9JTU - chains A and C of the 10 polymer chains in the assembly; structure by electron microscopy, 3.43 A resolution.

# Chain A (and C)
Name: V(D)J recombination-activating protein 1
From: Mus musculus
Notes: EC 3.1.-.-, 2.3.2.27; chain C of this document is another copy of the same molecule, construct and numbering; everything in this record applies to it too
UniProtKB: P15919 (RAG1_MOUSE); residue numbers follow UniProt; this construct covers 1-1040
Sequence (1040 residues; row label = number of the first residue in the row):
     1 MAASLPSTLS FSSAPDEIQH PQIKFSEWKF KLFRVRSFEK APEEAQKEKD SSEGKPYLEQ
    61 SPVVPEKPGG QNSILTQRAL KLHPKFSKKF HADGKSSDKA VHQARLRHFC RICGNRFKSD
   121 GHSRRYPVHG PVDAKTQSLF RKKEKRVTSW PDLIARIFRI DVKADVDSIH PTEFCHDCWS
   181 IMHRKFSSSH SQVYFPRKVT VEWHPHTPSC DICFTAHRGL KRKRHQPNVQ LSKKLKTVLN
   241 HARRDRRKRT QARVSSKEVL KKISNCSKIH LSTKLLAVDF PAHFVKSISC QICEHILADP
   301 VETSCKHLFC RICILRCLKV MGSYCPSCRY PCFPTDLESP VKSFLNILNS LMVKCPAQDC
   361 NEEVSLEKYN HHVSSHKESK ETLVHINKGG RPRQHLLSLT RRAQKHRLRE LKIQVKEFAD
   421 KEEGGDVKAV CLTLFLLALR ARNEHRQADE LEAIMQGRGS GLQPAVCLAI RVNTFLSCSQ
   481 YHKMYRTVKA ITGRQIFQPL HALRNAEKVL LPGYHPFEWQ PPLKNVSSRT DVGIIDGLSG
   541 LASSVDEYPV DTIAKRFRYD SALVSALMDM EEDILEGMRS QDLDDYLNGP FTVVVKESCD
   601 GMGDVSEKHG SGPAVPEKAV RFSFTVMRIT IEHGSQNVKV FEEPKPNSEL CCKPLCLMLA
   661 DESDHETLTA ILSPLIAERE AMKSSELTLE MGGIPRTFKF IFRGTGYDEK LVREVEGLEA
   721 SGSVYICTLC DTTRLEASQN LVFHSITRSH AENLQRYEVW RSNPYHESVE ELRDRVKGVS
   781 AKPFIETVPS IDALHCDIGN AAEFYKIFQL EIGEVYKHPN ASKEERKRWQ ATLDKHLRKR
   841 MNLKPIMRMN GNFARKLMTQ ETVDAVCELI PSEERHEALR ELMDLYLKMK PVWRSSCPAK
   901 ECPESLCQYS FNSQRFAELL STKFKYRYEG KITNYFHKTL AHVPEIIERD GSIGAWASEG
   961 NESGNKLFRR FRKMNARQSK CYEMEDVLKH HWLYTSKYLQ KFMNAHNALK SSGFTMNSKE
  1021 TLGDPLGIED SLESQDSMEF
Disordered / not traced: 1-390, 1009-1040 (chain C: 1-384, 1008-1040)
Bound ions: Ca2+ near Asp600 (its only coordinating residue here); Zn2+: Cys727, Cys730, His937, His942
Curated features (UniProtKB/Swiss-Prot):
  - zinc finger: Cys290 to Arg329 (RING-type), Leu351 to Lys380 (RAG1-type)
  - DNA-binding region: Gly389 to Gln456 (NBD)
  - binding site (Zn(2+)): Cys266, His270, Cys290, Cys293, His295, Cys305, His307, Cys310, Cys313, Cys325, Cys328, Cys355, Cys360, His372, His376
  - binding site (a divalent metal cation): Asp600, Asp708, Glu962
  - site: Trp893 (Essential for DNA hairpin formation, participates in base-stacking interactions near the cleavage site)
  - cross-link: Lys233 (Glycyl lysine isopeptide (Lys-Gly) (interchain with G-Cter in ubiquitin))

# How chain A and chain C interact
Pairs across the interface - 102 pairs, chain A then chain C:
  Leu396(A) - Glu423(C)
  Leu396(A) - Ala429(C)  hydrophobic
  Leu396(A) - Val430(C)  hydrophobic
  Leu396(A) - Thr433(C)
  Arg401(A) - Arg440(C)
  Gln404(A) - Thr433(C)
  Gln404(A) - Leu437(C)
  Arg407(A) - Phe418(C)
  Arg407(A) - Glu422(C)  salt bridge
  Leu408(A) - Leu437(C)  hydrophobic
  Glu410(A) - Phe418(C)
  Leu411(A) - Phe418(C)  hydrophobic
  Phe418(A) - Glu410(C)
  Phe418(A) - Leu411(C)  hydrophobic
  Glu422(A) - Arg393(C)  salt bridge
  Glu423(A) - Leu396(C)
  Asp426(A) - His395(C)  salt bridge
  Lys428(A) - Phe435(C)
  Ala429(A) - Leu397(C)
  Val430(A) - Leu396(C)  hydrophobic
  Cys431(A) - Leu434(C)  hydrophobic
  Cys431(A) - Phe435(C)  hydrophobic
  Leu432(A) - Leu397(C)  hydrophobic
  Leu432(A) - Phe435(C)
  Thr433(A) - Leu396(C)
  Thr433(A) - Leu397(C)
  Thr433(A) - Gln404(C)
  Leu434(A) - Leu408(C)  hydrophobic
  Leu434(A) - Cys431(C)  hydrophobic
  Phe435(A) - Lys428(C)
  Phe435(A) - Cys431(C)  hydrophobic
  Phe435(A) - Leu432(C)  hydrophobic
  Leu437(A) - Leu408(C)  hydrophobic
  Leu439(A) - Lys428(C)
  Arg440(A) - Arg401(C)
  Glu444(A) - Lys428(C)
  Arg446(A) - Gln495(C)
  Arg446(A) - Gln498(C)  hydrogen bond
  Glu450(A) - Ile454(C)
  Glu450(A) - Ser460(C)
  Glu450(A) - Arg494(C)
  Leu451(A) - Leu451(C)  hydrophobic
  Ala453(A) - Arg494(C)
  Ile454(A) - Glu450(C)
  Met455(A) - Gln447(C)  hydrogen bond
  Arg458(A) - Arg494(C)
  Gly459(A) - Arg494(C)
  Ser460(A) - Arg494(C)
  Leu462(A) - Ile491(C)  hydrophobic
  Leu462(A) - Thr492(C)
  Ile470(A) - Met484(C)  hydrophobic
  Ile470(A) - Thr487(C)
  Ile470(A) - Val488(C)  hydrophobic
  Asn473(A) - Gln480(C)
  Asn473(A) - Lys483(C)
  Thr474(A) - Leu476(C)
  Thr474(A) - Gln480(C)
  Leu476(A) - Thr474(C)
  Gln480(A) - Asn473(C)
  Gln480(A) - Thr474(C)
  Gln480(A) - Phe475(C)
  Met484(A) - Ile470(C)  hydrophobic
  Met484(A) - Leu476(C)  hydrophobic
  Met484(A) - Met484(C)  hydrophobic
  Arg486(A) - Met1003(C)
  Arg486(A) - His1006(C)  hydrogen bond
  Thr487(A) - Phe1002(C)  hydrogen bond (side chain-backbone)
  Thr487(A) - Met1003(C)
  Val488(A) - Ile470(C)  hydrophobic
  Ala490(A) - Ala1005(C)
  Ile491(A) - Arg458(C)
  Ile491(A) - Leu462(C)  hydrophobic
  Ile491(A) - Val466(C)  hydrophobic
  Thr492(A) - Arg458(C)
  Thr492(A) - Gly459(C)
  Thr492(A) - Ser460(C)
  Thr492(A) - Leu462(C)
  Ile496(A) - Ile496(C)  hydrophobic
  Glu607(A) - Arg838(C)  salt bridge
  Glu607(A) - Lys844(C)  salt bridge
  His609(A) - Asn842(C)
  His609(A) - Lys844(C)
  His609(A) - Lys856(C)  hydrogen bond
  Gly610(A) - Asn842(C)  hydrogen bond (backbone-backbone)
  Ser611(A) - Asn842(C)  hydrogen bond (backbone-side chain)
  Arg838(A) - Glu607(C)  salt bridge
  Arg838(A) - Ala614(C)
  Asn842(A) - His609(C)
  Asn842(A) - Gly610(C)  hydrogen bond (side chain-backbone)
  Asn842(A) - Ser611(C)
  Leu843(A) - His609(C)
  Lys844(A) - Glu607(C)
  Lys844(A) - His609(C)  hydrogen bond (backbone-side chain)
  Arg970(A) - Met974(C)
  Met974(A) - Arg970(C)  hydrogen bond
  Phe1002(A) - Thr487(C)  hydrogen bond (backbone-side chain)
  Met1003(A) - Lys483(C)
  Met1003(A) - Thr487(C)
  Ala1005(A) - Ala490(C)
  Ala1005(A) - Ile491(C)  hydrophobic
  His1006(A) - Arg486(C)  hydrogen bond
  His1006(A) - Ala490(C)
Also at the interface, not in a pair above, chain A (73 interface residues in all): Val415, Arg442, Val466, Phe475, Lys483, Arg494, Phe497, Pro613, Ala614, Glu617, Phe853, Lys856, Lys980
Also at the interface, not in a pair above, chain C (75 interface residues in all): Lys405, Arg407, Lys412, Ala438, Leu439, Met455, Gly461, Phe497, Lys608, Gly612, Leu843

# Summary
73 residues of chain A and 75 residues of chain C are in contact; the contacts include 12 hydrogen bonds and 6
salt bridges. Polar contacts include Arg407(A)-Glu422(C), Glu422(A)-Arg393(C) and Asp426(A)-His395(C).
Both chains are V(D)J recombination-activating protein 1 (Mus musculus). Entry 9JTU (CryoEM structure of mouse
RAG SEC-1DNA (23RSS side)) was determined by electron microscopy, deposited together with 9JPU, 9JPX, 9JQN and
9JTS.
